Entry 9K0E (electron microscopy, 2.80 A resolution); this record covers chains G and O of the 12 polymer chains in the assembly.

== Chain G (and O) ==
Protein: Amyloid-beta A4 protein
Notes: chain O of this document is another copy of the same molecule, construct and numbering; everything in this record applies to it too
UniProtKB: B4DMD5 (B4DMD5_HUMAN); residues 1-42 here correspond to UniProt positions 524-565 (UniProt number = residue number + 523)
Amino-acid sequence (42 residues; row label = number of the first residue in the row):
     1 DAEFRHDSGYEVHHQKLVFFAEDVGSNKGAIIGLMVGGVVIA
Not modelled in the structure: 1-10

== How chain G and chain O interact ==
Residue-residue contacts (64):
  Glu-11(G) with Glu-11(O)
  Val-12(G) with Glu-11(O), hydrogen bond (backbone-backbone); Val-12(O); His-13(O), hydrogen bond (backbone-backbone)
  His-14(G) with His-14(O); Gln-15(O)
  Gln-15(G) with Gln-15(O)
  Lys-16(G) with Gln-15(O), hydrogen bond (backbone-backbone); Lys-16(O); Leu-17(O), hydrogen bond (backbone-backbone)
  Val-18(G) with Leu-17(O); Val-18(O); Phe-19(O), hydrogen bond (backbone-backbone)
  Phe-19(G) with Phe-19(O)
  Phe-20(G) with Phe-19(O), hydrogen bond (backbone-backbone); Phe-20(O), hydrophobic; Ala-21(O), hydrogen bond (backbone-backbone); Val-24(O), hydrophobic
  Ala-21(G) with Ala-21(O); Glu-22(O), hydrogen bond (backbone-backbone)
  Glu-22(G) with Glu-22(O); Val-24(O)
  Asp-23(G) with Asp-23(O)
  Val-24(G) with Val-24(O); Gly-25(O), hydrogen bond (backbone-backbone)
  Gly-25(G) with Gly-25(O)
  Ser-26(G) with Asp-23(O); Gly-25(O); Ser-26(O)
  Asn-27(G) with Ser-26(O), hydrogen bond (backbone-backbone); Asn-27(O), hydrogen bond; Ala-30(O)
  Lys-28(G) with Asp-23(O), salt bridge; Ser-26(O); Lys-28(O)
  Gly-29(G) with Lys-28(O), hydrogen bond (backbone-backbone); Gly-29(O)
  Ala-30(G) with Ala-30(O); Ile-31(O), hydrogen bond (backbone-backbone)
  Ile-31(G) with Ile-31(O)
  Ile-32(G) with Ile-31(O), hydrogen bond (backbone-backbone); Ile-32(O); Gly-33(O), hydrogen bond (backbone-backbone)
  Gly-33(G) with Gly-33(O)
  Leu-34(G) with Gly-33(O), hydrogen bond (backbone-backbone); Leu-34(O); Met-35(O), hydrogen bond (backbone-backbone)
  Met-35(G) with Met-35(O)
  Val-36(G) with Met-35(O), hydrogen bond (backbone-backbone); Val-36(O); Gly-37(O), hydrogen bond (backbone-backbone)
  Gly-37(G) with Gly-37(O)
  Gly-38(G) with Gly-37(O); Gly-38(O)
  Val-39(G) with Met-35(O); Gly-38(O), hydrogen bond (backbone-backbone); Val-39(O); Val-40(O), hydrogen bond (backbone-backbone)
  Val-40(G) with Met-35(O), hydrophobic; Val-40(O)
  Ile-41(G) with Val-40(O), hydrogen bond (backbone-backbone); Ile-41(O), hydrophobic; Ala-42(O), hydrogen bond (backbone-backbone)
  Ala-42(G) with Ala-42(O)
Also at the interface, not in a pair above, chain G (32 interface residues in all): His-13, Leu-17

== Overview ==
The chain G/chain O interface involves 32 residues from each chain, with 23 hydrogen bonds and 1 salt bridge.
Polar pairs include Lys-28(G)/Asp-23(O), Asn-27(G)/Asn-27(O) and Val-12(G)/Glu-11(O).
Chain G and chain O are both Amyloid-beta A4 protein; the structure, Cryo-EM structure of Amyloid-beta42-4b
polymorph 2, was determined by electron microscopy together with 9K0D and 9K0F from the same study.
